6Z2L - chains A and C of the 3 polymer chains in the assembly; structure by X-ray diffraction, 1.95 A resolution.

# Chain A
Protein: Surface protein P113
Organism: Plasmodium falciparum 3D7
Reference sequence: Q8ILP3 (P113_PLAF7); residues 1-197 here correspond to UniProt positions 23-219 (UniProt number = residue number + 22)
Sequence (197 residues; numbered 1 to 197; the number before each row is that of its first residue):
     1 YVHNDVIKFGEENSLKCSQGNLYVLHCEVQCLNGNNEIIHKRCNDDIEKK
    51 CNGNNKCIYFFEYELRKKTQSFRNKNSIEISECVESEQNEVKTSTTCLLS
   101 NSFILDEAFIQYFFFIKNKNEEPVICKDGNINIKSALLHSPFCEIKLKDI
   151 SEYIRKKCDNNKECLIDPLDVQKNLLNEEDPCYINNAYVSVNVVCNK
Disulfide bonds: C17-C97, C27-C43, C31-C83, C51-C57, C126-C195, C143-C182, C158-C164
Modified / non-standard residues: K117, K119, K148, K157 (N-dimethyl-lysine; MLY)
Differences from the reference sequence: conflict A187 (Ser209 in Q8ILP3)
Curated features (UniProtKB/Swiss-Prot):
  - glycosylation: N185 (N-linked (GlcNAc...) asparagine)
From the paper describing this entry:
  - mutagenesis - E144R: abolished binding to P3.2
  - mutagenesis - E144R: unchanged binding to RH5
  - mutagenesis - D106K/E107K: unchanged binding to P3.2
  - mutagenesis - D106K/E107K: decreased binding to RH5

# Chain C
Protein: FAb fragment - VH chain
Organism: Mus musculus
Notes: antibody fragment or engineered binder
Sequence (240 residues; row label = number of the first residue in the row):
     1 MGWTYIILFLVAAVTGVHSQVQLQQPGAELVKPGASVRLSCKASGYTFTS
    51 YFMYWVRQRPGQGLQSIGGINPNNGGSNFNERFKTKATLTVDKSSSIAYL
   101 QLNSLTSEDSAVYYCTRRGLGYDYGGFAYWGQGTLVTVSAAKTTPPSVYP
   151 LAPGSAAQTNSMVTLGCLVKGYFPEPVTVTWNSGSLSSGVHTFPAVLQSD
   201 LYTLSSSVTVPSSTWPSETVTCNVAHPASSTKVDKKIVPR
Unresolved in the structure: 1-19
Disulfide bonds: C41-C115, C167-C222

# Chain A / chain C interface
Contacting residue pairs (35):
  E28(A) - Y122(C)  hydrogen bond
  Q30(A) - Y122(C)  hydrogen bond
  Q30(A) - Y124(C)  hydrogen bond
  H40(A) - Y122(C)  hydrogen bond
  K92(A) - D123(C)  salt bridge
  K92(A) - Y124(C)
  F142(A) - Y122(C)
  F142(A) - D123(C)  hydrogen bond (backbone-backbone)
  C143(A) - G121(C)
  C143(A) - D123(C)
  E144(A) - Y51(C)
  E144(A) - F52(C)  hydrogen bond (side chain-backbone)
  E144(A) - Y54(C)
  E144(A) - R118(C)  salt bridge
  E144(A) - G121(C)  hydrogen bond (backbone-backbone)
  I145(A) - T49(C)
  I145(A) - S50(C)
  I145(A) - Y51(C)
  I145(A) - F52(C)  hydrophobic
  I145(A) - N71(C)
  I145(A) - N73(C)
  K148(A) - T49(C)
  K148(A) - S50(C)
  L176(A) - T47(C)
  N177(A) - T47(C)  hydrogen bond (backbone-side chain)
  E178(A) - S50(C)  hydrogen bond
  D180(A) - Y51(C)  hydrogen bond
  D180(A) - L120(C)
  D180(A) - G121(C)  hydrogen bond (side chain-backbone)
  P181(A) - Y122(C)
  C182(A) - G121(C)
  C182(A) - Y122(C)  hydrophobic
  Y183(A) - S50(C)
  Y183(A) - G121(C)
  N186(A) - Y122(C)
Also at the interface, not in a pair above, chain A (20 interface residues in all): E90, P141, E179
Also at the interface, not in a pair above, chain C (15 interface residues in all): G119
Interface features reported in the paper:
  - epitope / paratope residues, chain A: E144(A)

# In short
20 residues of chain A and 15 residues of chain C are in contact, with 11 hydrogen bonds and 2 salt bridges.
Polar contacts include K92(A)-D123(C), E144(A)-R118(C) and E28(A)-Y122(C). From the paper: E144R of chain A
abolishes binding to P3.2; the epitope/paratope residue E144(A).
Here chain A is Surface protein P113 (Plasmodium falciparum 3D7) and chain C is FAb fragment - VH chain (Mus
musculus). Entry 6Z2L (Structure of Plasmodium falciparum P113 bound to antibody P3.2) was determined by X-ray
diffraction.
